Entry 1MQN (X-ray diffraction, 3.20 A resolution); this record covers chains D and E of the 6 polymer chains in the assembly.

# Chain D
Name: Hemagglutinin HA1 chain
Organism: Influenza A virus
UniProtKB: P03442 (HEMA_IADU3); residues 1-329 here correspond to UniProt positions 17-345 (UniProt number = residue number + 16)
Chain sequence (329 residues; row label = number of the first residue in the row):
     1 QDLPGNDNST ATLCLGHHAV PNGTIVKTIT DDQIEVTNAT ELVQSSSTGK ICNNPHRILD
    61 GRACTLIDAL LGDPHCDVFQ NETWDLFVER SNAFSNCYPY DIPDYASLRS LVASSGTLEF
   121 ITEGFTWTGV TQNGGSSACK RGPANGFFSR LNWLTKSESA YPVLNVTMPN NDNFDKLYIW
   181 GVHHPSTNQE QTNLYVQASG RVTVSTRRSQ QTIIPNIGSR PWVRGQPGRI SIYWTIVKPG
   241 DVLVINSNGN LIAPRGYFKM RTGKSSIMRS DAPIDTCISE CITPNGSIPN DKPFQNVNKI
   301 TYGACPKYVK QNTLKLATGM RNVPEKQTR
Unresolved in the structure: 1-8, 327-329
Cystine bridges: Cys52-Cys277, Cys64-Cys76, Cys97-Cys139, Cys281-Cys305
Covalent attachments: N-acetylglucosamine (NAG) linked to Asn38, Asn81; glycan linked to Asn165
UniProt features mapped onto this chain:
  - site: Arg329 (Cleavage)
  - glycosylation (N-linked (GlcNAc...) asparagine): Asn8, Asn22, Asn38, Asn81, Asn165, Asn285

# Chain E
Name: Hemagglutinin HA2 chain
Organism: Influenza A virus
UniProtKB: P03442 (HEMA_IADU3); residues 1-221 here correspond to UniProt positions 346-566 (UniProt number = residue number + 345)
Chain sequence (221 residues; row label = number of the first residue in the row):
     1 GLFGAIAGFI ENGWEGMIDG WYGFRHQNSE GTGQAADLKS TQAAIDQINR KLNRVIEKTN
    61 EKFHQIEKEF SEVEGRIQDL EKYVEDTKID LWSYNAELLV ALENQHTIDL ADSEMNKLFE
   121 KTRRQLRENA EDMGNGCFKI YHKCDNACIE SIRNGTYDHD IYRDEALNNR FQIKGVELKS
   181 GYKDWILWIS FAISCLLLCV VLLGFIMWAC QRGNIRCNIC I
Unresolved in the structure: 173-221
Cystine bridges: Cys144-Cys148
Covalent attachments: N-acetylglucosamine (NAG) linked to Asn154
UniProt features mapped onto this chain:
  - lipidation (S-palmitoyl cysteine): Cys210, Cys217, Cys220
  - glycosylation: Asn154 (N-linked (GlcNAc...) asparagine)

# Chain D / chain E interface
Pairs across the interface - 135 pairs, chain D then chain E:
  Ser9(D) with His142(E); Lys143(E), hydrogen bond (backbone-backbone)
  Thr10(D) with Ile140(E); Tyr141(E); His142(E)
  Ala11(D) with Gln27(E); Asn28(E); Lys139(E); Ile140(E), hydrogen bond (backbone-backbone); His142(E); Cys144(E), hydrophobic
  Thr12(D) with Arg25(E); His26(E); Gln27(E), hydrogen bond (backbone-backbone); Met133(E); Phe138(E)
  Leu13(D) with Phe24(E), hydrophobic; Arg25(E); Cys137(E); Phe138(E), hydrogen bond (backbone-backbone); Ile149(E), hydrophobic
  Cys14(D) with Trp14(E); Gly23(E); Phe24(E); Arg25(E), hydrogen bond (backbone-backbone); Gly136(E); Cys137(E), disulfide
  Leu15(D) with Ile10(E); Trp14(E); Gly23(E); Phe24(E), hydrophobic; Leu118(E); Phe119(E), hydrophobic; Thr122(E); Gly136(E), hydrogen bond (backbone-backbone)
  Gly16(D) with Trp14(E); Met17(E); Tyr22(E); Gly23(E), hydrogen bond (backbone-backbone); Met115(E)
  His17(D) with Ile6(E); Ile10(E); Asn12(E), hydrogen bond (side chain-backbone); Gly13(E); Trp14(E), hydrogen bond (backbone-backbone); Met17(E); Trp21(E); Tyr22(E); Met115(E)
  His18(D) with Trp14(E); Met17(E); Gly20(E), hydrogen bond (side chain-backbone); Trp21(E), hydrogen bond (backbone-backbone)
  Ala19(D) with Gly13(E); Trp14(E), hydrogen bond (backbone-backbone); Glu15(E)
  Val20(D) with Glu15(E)
  Pro21(D) with Glu15(E)
  Val26(D) with Asn104(E)
  Lys27(D) with Glu97(E), salt bridge; Val100(E); Ala101(E); Asn104(E), hydrogen bond (backbone-side chain)
  Thr28(D) with Ala101(E); Gln105(E), hydrogen bond; Ile108(E)
  Ile29(D) with Ala101(E); Leu102(E), hydrophobic; Gln105(E)
  Thr30(D) with Gln105(E), hydrogen bond
  Ile34(D) with Ile108(E), hydrophobic
  Thr40(D) with Leu52(E)
  Leu42(D) with Val55(E), hydrophobic; Val100(E), hydrophobic
  Arg109(D) with Glu67(E), salt bridge
  Ser114(D) with His64(E)
  Gly263(D) with His64(E), hydrogen bond (backbone-side chain)
  Lys264(D) with Phe63(E); His64(E)
  Ser265(D) with His64(E)
  Ser266(D) with His64(E)
  Arg269(D) with Glu67(E), salt bridge
  Glu280(D) with Glu61(E)
  Asn290(D) with Thr59(E)
  Asp291(D) with Ile56(E)
  Pro293(D) with Val55(E)
  Phe294(D) with Ala96(E), hydrophobic
  Lys299(D) with Lys68(E), hydrogen bond (backbone-side chain); Glu85(E); Ile89(E)
  Ile300(D) with Glu69(E)
  Thr301(D) with Gln65(E), hydrogen bond (backbone-side chain)
  Tyr302(D) with Lys62(E); Phe63(E), hydrophobic
  Gly303(D) with Asn60(E); Glu61(E); Lys62(E), hydrogen bond (backbone-backbone); Phe63(E)
  Ala304(D) with Thr59(E); Glu61(E)
  Cys305(D) with Asn60(E)
  Lys307(D) with Asn60(E); Trp92(E)
  Tyr308(D) with Ile89(E), hydrophobic
  Val309(D) with Trp92(E); Ser93(E)
  Lys310(D) with Ile89(E); Asp90(E), salt bridge; Ser93(E), hydrogen bond (backbone-side chain)
  Gln311(D) with Ser93(E), hydrogen bond (side chain-backbone); Glu97(E), hydrogen bond
  Leu314(D) with Ala96(E), hydrophobic
  Lys315(D) with Val100(E); Asn104(E), hydrogen bond (backbone-side chain)
  Leu316(D) with Leu52(E), hydrophobic; Glu103(E); Asn104(E)
  Ala317(D) with Asn104(E), hydrogen bond (backbone-side chain); Thr107(E)
  Thr318(D) with Trp21(E); Ile48(E)
  Met320(D) with Trp21(E), hydrophobic; Tyr22(E); Ala111(E), hydrophobic
  Val323(D) with Ala7(E), hydrophobic; Glu11(E); Asn12(E); Gly13(E), hydrogen bond (backbone-backbone)
  Pro324(D) with Glu15(E)
  Glu325(D) with Asn12(E); Gly13(E); Trp14(E); Glu15(E), hydrogen bond (side chain-backbone); Gly16(E)
  Lys326(D) with Asn12(E), hydrogen bond (backbone-side chain)
Also at the interface, not in a pair above, chain D (61 interface residues in all): Val36, His56, Ile267, Lys292, Gly319, Arg321
Also at the interface, not in a pair above, chain E (68 interface residues in all): Leu99, Ile152, Glu165, Asn169
Inter-chain disulfides: Cys14(D)-Cys137(E)

# In short
61 residues of chain D face 68 of chain E across their interface; the contacts include 1 disulfide bond, 27
hydrogen bonds and 4 salt bridges. Polar contacts include Lys27(D)-Glu97(E), Arg109(D)-Glu67(E) and
Arg269(D)-Glu67(E). N-acetylglucosamine is covalently linked to Asn38(D) and Asn81(D).
Here chain D is Hemagglutinin HA1 chain and chain E is Hemagglutinin HA2 chain, both from Influenza A virus.
Entry 1MQN (BHA/LSTc) was determined by X-ray diffraction together with 1MQL and 1MQM from the same study.
